PDB entry 5D0W | X-ray diffraction, 2.80 A resolution | chains H and Z of the 28 polymer chains in the assembly

Chain H:
Molecule: Proteasome subunit beta type-2
Organism: Saccharomyces cerevisiae (strain ATCC 204508 / S288c)
Notes: EC 3.4.25.1
UniProt: P25043 (PSB2_YEAST); residues 1-232 here correspond to UniProt positions 30-261 (UniProt number = residue number + 29)
Chain sequence (232 residues; row label = number of the first residue in the row):
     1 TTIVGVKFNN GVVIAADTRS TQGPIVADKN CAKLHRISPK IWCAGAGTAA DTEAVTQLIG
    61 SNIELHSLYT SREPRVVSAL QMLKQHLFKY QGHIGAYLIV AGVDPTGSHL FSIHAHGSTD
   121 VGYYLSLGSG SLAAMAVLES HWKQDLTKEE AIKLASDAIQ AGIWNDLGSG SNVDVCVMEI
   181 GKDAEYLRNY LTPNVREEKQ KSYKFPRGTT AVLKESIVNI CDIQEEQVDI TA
Not modelled in the structure: 227-232
What the authors report for this chain:
  - catalytic residues: K33 (proposed by the authors, not directly observed)

Chain Z:
Molecule: Proteasome subunit beta type-6
Organism: Saccharomyces cerevisiae (strain ATCC 204508 / S288c)
Notes: EC 3.4.25.1
UniProt: P23724 (PSB6_YEAST); residues 1-222 here correspond to UniProt positions 20-241 (UniProt number = residue number + 19)
Chain sequence (222 residues; each row starts with the number of its first residue):
     1 QFNPYGDNGG TILGIAGEDF AVLAGDTRNI TDYSINSRYE PKVFDCGDNI VMSANGFAAD
    61 GDALVKRFKN SVKWYHFDHN DKKLSINSAA RNIQHLLYGK RFFPYYVHTI IAGLDEDGKG
   121 AVYSFDPVGS YEREQCRAGG AAASLIMPFL DNQVNFKNQY EPGTNGKVKK PLKYLSVEEV
   181 IKLVRDSFTS ATERHIQVGD GLEILIVTKD GVRKEFYELK RD
Bound ions: Mg2+: T192, H195, V198

Interface between chain H and chain Z:
Pairs across the interface (61):
  R19(H) - I196(Z)
  R19(H) - D222(Z)  salt bridge
  T21(H) - I196(Z)
  P24(H) - R194(Z)
  P24(H) - H195(Z)
  P24(H) - I196(Z)  hydrogen bond (backbone-backbone)
  I25(H) - R194(Z)
  I25(H) - H195(Z)
  V26(H) - E193(Z)
  V26(H) - R194(Z)  hydrogen bond (backbone-backbone)
  V26(H) - I196(Z)  hydrophobic
  A27(H) - R194(Z)  hydrogen bond (backbone-side chain)
  K29(H) - E193(Z)  salt bridge
  K29(H) - R194(Z)
  I163(H) - D222(Z)
  W164(H) - I35(Z)
  W164(H) - R38(Z)  hydrogen bond (backbone-side chain)
  W164(H) - R221(Z)
  W164(H) - D222(Z)
  N165(H) - Y33(Z)
  N165(H) - R38(Z)
  D166(H) - Y33(Z)
  L167(H) - R28(Z)
  L167(H) - I30(Z)  hydrophobic
  L167(H) - D32(Z)
  L167(H) - Y33(Z)  hydrogen bond (backbone-backbone)
  L167(H) - I35(Z)  hydrophobic
  L167(H) - I196(Z)
  G168(H) - Y33(Z)
  S169(H) - D222(Z)
  G170(H) - D222(Z)
  S171(H) - D222(Z)  hydrogen bond (backbone-side chain)
  N194(H) - K220(Z)  hydrogen bond (backbone-side chain)
  N194(H) - D222(Z)
  R196(H) - T189(Z)
  R196(H) - S190(Z)
  R196(H) - E193(Z)
  E197(H) - R185(Z)  salt bridge
  K199(H) - D186(Z)
  Q200(H) - K182(Z)
  Q200(H) - R185(Z)  hydrogen bond
  Q200(H) - D186(Z)  hydrogen bond (backbone-side chain)
  K201(H) - E179(Z)
  K201(H) - D186(Z)  hydrogen bond (backbone-side chain)
  Y203(H) - F149(Z)
  Y203(H) - Q153(Z)
  Y203(H) - L183(Z)
  Y203(H) - D186(Z)  hydrogen bond
  F205(H) - N152(Z)
  F205(H) - Q153(Z)
  F205(H) - Q159(Z)
  P206(H) - P162(Z)  hydrophobic
  R207(H) - P162(Z)
  G208(H) - P162(Z)
  T209(H) - N158(Z)
  T209(H) - Q159(Z)
  T209(H) - Y160(Z)  hydrogen bond (backbone-backbone)
  T210(H) - N165(Z)
  A211(H) - Y160(Z)  hydrophobic
  A211(H) - G166(Z)
  V212(H) - N165(Z)
Interface residues without a listed pair, chain H (34 interface residues in all): G23, D28, V195
Interface residues without a listed pair, chain Z (33 interface residues in all): S34, L145, E161, E218

Overview:
Chain H and chain Z form an interface of 34 and 33 residues respectively, with 12 hydrogen bonds and 3 salt
bridges. Polar contacts include R19(H)-D222(Z), K29(H)-E193(Z) and E197(H)-R185(Z). T192(Z), H195(Z) and
V198(Z) coordinate Mg2+. From the paper: the catalytic residue K33(H).
Chain H is Proteasome subunit beta type-2 and chain Z is Proteasome subunit beta type-6, both from
Saccharomyces cerevisiae (strain ATCC 204508 / S288c); the structure, Yeast 20S proteasome beta5-T1S mutant,
was determined by X-ray diffraction, deposited together with 5CZ4, 5CZ5, 5CZ6, 5CZ7, 5CZ8, 5CZ9 and 16 further
entries.
